Entry 4JY8 (X-ray diffraction, 2.90 A resolution); this record covers chain A.

[Chain A]
Molecule: Fefe-hydrogenase maturase
From: Thermotoga maritima
UniProtKB: Q9X0Z6 (Q9X0Z6_THEMA); residues 2-348 here = UniProt positions 2-348
Chain sequence (358 residues; each row starts with the number of its first residue; numbers below 1 keep their minus sign (Met-9 is residue -9)):
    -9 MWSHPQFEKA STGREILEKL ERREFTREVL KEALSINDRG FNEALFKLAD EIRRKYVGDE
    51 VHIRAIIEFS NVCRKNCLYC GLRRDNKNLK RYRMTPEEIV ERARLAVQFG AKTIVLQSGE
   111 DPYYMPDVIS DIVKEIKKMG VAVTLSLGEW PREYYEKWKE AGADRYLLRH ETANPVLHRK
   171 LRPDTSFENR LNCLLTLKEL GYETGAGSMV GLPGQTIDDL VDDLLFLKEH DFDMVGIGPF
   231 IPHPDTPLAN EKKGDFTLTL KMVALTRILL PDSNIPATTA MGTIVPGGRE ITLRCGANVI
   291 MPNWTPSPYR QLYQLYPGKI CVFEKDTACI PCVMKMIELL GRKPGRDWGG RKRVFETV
Not modelled in the structure: -9 to 1, 348
Differences from the reference sequence: expression tag (-9 to 1)
Metal / ion sites: 4Fe-4S cluster Fe site 1: Cys63, Cys67, Cys70; 4Fe-4S cluster Fe site 2: Tyr306, Cys311, Cys319, Cys322
Residues lining bound ligands:
  - hydrosulfuric acid (H2S): Ser108, Ser136, Leu137, Gly138
  - 4Fe-4S cluster (SF4), molecule 1: Cys63, Lys65, Asn66, Cys67, Tyr69, Cys70, Leu72, Arg73, Gly109, Glu110, Arg172
  - 4Fe-4S cluster (SF4), molecule 2: Arg279, Arg300, Gln304, Tyr306, Cys311, Phe313, Ala318, Cys319, Cys322, Val323
Curated features (UniProtKB/Swiss-Prot):
  - binding site ([4Fe-4S] cluster): Cys63, Cys67, Cys70
  - binding site ([2Fe-2S] cluster): Cys311, Cys319, Cys322
Reported in the primary citation:
  - 4Fe-4S cluster coordination: Tyr306, Cys311, Cys319, Cys322
  - conformationally variable residues (loop rearrangement): Tyr306, Cys311

[Overview]
Chain A binds 4Fe-4S cluster and hydrosulfuric acid. The 4Fe-4S cluster Fe site 1 is built by Cys63, Cys67 and
Cys70. Curated annotation (UniProt) lists 3 [4Fe-4S] cluster-binding residues and 3 [2Fe-2S] cluster-binding
residues. The paper reports 4Fe-4S cluster coordination by Tyr306, Cys311 and Cys319 among others;
conformational variability at Tyr306 and Cys311.
Chain A is Fefe-hydrogenase maturase (Thermotoga maritima); the structure, X-ray snapshots of possible
intermediates in the time course of synthesis and degradation of protein-bound Fe4S4 ..., was determined by
X-ray diffraction, deposited together with 4JXC, 4JY9, 4JYD, 4JYE and 4JYF.
